Entry 5GXQ (X-ray diffraction, 2.85 A resolution); this record covers chains B and I of the 10 polymer chains in the assembly.

== Chain B ==
Molecule: Histone H4
Organism: Homo sapiens
Reference sequence: P62805 (H4_HUMAN); residues 0-102 here correspond to UniProt positions 1-103 (UniProt number = residue number + 1)
Sequence (106 residues; each row starts with the number of its first residue; numbers below 1 keep their minus sign (Gly-3 is residue -3)):
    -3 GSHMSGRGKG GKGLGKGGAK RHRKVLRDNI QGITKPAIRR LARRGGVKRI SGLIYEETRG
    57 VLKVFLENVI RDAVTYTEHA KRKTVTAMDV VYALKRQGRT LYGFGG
Unresolved in the structure: -3 to 24
Construct notes: expression tag (-3 to -1)
Swiss-Prot annotation at these positions:
  - DNA-binding region: Lys16 to Lys20
  - modified residue: Ser1 (N-acetylserine), Arg3 (Asymmetric dimethylarginine), Lys5 (N6-(2-hydroxyisobutyryl)lysine), Lys8 (N6-(2-hydroxyisobutyryl)lysine), Lys12 (N6-(2-hydroxyisobutyryl)lysine), Lys16 (N6-(2-hydroxyisobutyryl)lysine), Lys20 (N6,N6,N6-trimethyllysine), Lys31 (N6-(2-hydroxyisobutyryl)lysine), Lys44 (N6-(2-hydroxyisobutyryl)lysine), Ser47 (Phosphoserine), Tyr51 (Phosphotyrosine), Lys59 (N6-(2-hydroxyisobutyryl)lysine), Lys77 (N6-(2-hydroxyisobutyryl)lysine), Lys79 (N6-(2-hydroxyisobutyryl)lysine), Thr80 (Phosphothreonine), Tyr88 (Phosphotyrosine), Lys91 (N6-(2-hydroxyisobutyryl)lysine)
  - cross-link (Glycyl lysine isopeptide (Lys-Gly)): Lys12 (interchain with G-Cter in SUMO2), Lys20 (interchain with G-Cter in SUMO2), Lys31 (interchain with G-Cter in SUMO2), Lys59 (interchain with G-Cter in SUMO2), Lys79 (interchain with G-Cter in SUMO2), Lys91 (interchain with G-Cter in SUMO2)

== Chain I ==
Molecule: 146-nt DNA strand
Organism: Homo sapiens
Sequence (146 nucleotides; row label = number of the first residue in the row):
     1 ATCAATATCC ACCTGCAGAT TCTACCAAAA GTGTATTTGG AAACTGCTCC ATCAAAAGGC
    61 ATGTTCAGCT GAATTCAGCT GAACATGCCT TTTGATGGAG CAGTTTCCAA ATACACTTTT
   121 GGTAGAATCT GCAGGTGGAT ATTGAT

== Interface between chain B and chain I ==
Pairs across the interface (6):
  Thr30(B) with DA61(I), phosphate contact
  Pro32(B) with DC60(I), phosphate contact; DA61(I), phosphate contact
  Arg36(B) with DC60(I), salt bridge to the phosphate
  Arg45(B) with DC69(I), sugar contact
  Lys77(B) with DG40(I), salt bridge to the phosphate
Interface residues without a listed pair, chain I (5 interface residues in all): DT70

== In short ==
The chain B/chain I interface involves 5 residues from each chain, with 2 salt bridges. Polar pairs include
Arg36(B)-DC60(I) and Lys77(B)-DG40(I). UniProt lists a DNA-binding region on chain B.
Here chain B is Histone H4 and chain I is a 146-nt DNA strand, both from Homo sapiens. Entry 5GXQ (The crystal
structure of the nucleosome containing H3.6) was determined by X-ray diffraction, deposited together with
5X7X.
